Entry 5XSW (X-ray diffraction, 1.95 A resolution); this record covers chains A and B.

Chain A (and B):
Molecule: Chitinase
Source organism: Thermococcus chitonophagus
Notes: EC 3.2.1.14; chain B of this document is another copy of the same molecule, construct and numbering; everything in this record applies to it too
UniProtKB: A0A161KIT4 (A0A161KIT4_9EURY); numbering as in UniProt (aligned over 321-805)
Amino-acid sequence (486 residues; row label = number of the first residue in the row):
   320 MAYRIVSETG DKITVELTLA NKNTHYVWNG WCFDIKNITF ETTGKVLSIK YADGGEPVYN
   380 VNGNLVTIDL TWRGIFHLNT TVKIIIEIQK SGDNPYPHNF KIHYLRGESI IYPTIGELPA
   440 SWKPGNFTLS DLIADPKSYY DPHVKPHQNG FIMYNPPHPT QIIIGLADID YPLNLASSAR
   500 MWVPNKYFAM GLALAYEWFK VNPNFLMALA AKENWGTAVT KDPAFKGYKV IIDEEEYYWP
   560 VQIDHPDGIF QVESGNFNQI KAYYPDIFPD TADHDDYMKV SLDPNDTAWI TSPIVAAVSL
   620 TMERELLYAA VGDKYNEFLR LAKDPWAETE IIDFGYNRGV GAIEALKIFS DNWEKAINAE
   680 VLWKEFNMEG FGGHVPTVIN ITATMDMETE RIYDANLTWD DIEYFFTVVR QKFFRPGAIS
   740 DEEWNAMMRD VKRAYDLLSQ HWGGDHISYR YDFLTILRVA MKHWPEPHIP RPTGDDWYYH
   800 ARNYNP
Not modelled in the structure: 320
Construct notes: initiating methionine (320)

Interface between chain A and chain B:
Residue-residue contacts (45; chain A residue first):
  P565(A) - G660(B)
  P565(A) - E663(B)
  P565(A) - A664(B)
  D566(A) - G660(B)
  E572(A) - R657(B)
  E572(A) - G658(B)
  S573(A) - Q578(B)  hydrogen bond
  S573(A) - V659(B)
  S573(A) - H799(B)
  G574(A) - G574(B)
  G574(A) - Q578(B)
  N577(A) - N577(B)  hydrogen bond
  N577(A) - Q578(B)
  N577(A) - A581(B)
  N577(A) - D795(B)  hydrogen bond
  Q578(A) - S573(B)  hydrogen bond
  Q578(A) - G574(B)  hydrogen bond (side chain-backbone)
  Q578(A) - N577(B)
  K580(A) - D795(B)  salt bridge
  A581(A) - N577(B)
  D589(A) - Y798(B)
  T590(A) - Y798(B)
  D592(A) - Y798(B)
  D592(A) - H799(B)
  D592(A) - N802(B)
  D594(A) - E663(B)
  D594(A) - N802(B)
  R657(A) - E572(B)
  G658(A) - E572(B)
  V659(A) - S573(B)
  G660(A) - P565(B)
  G660(A) - D566(B)
  E663(A) - P565(B)
  E663(A) - D594(B)
  A664(A) - P565(B)
  F690(A) - F690(B)  hydrophobic
  D795(A) - N577(B)  hydrogen bond
  D795(A) - K580(B)  salt bridge
  Y798(A) - D589(B)
  Y798(A) - T590(B)
  Y798(A) - D592(B)
  H799(A) - S573(B)
  H799(A) - D592(B)
  N802(A) - D592(B)
  N802(A) - D594(B)
Interface residues without a listed pair, chain A (29 interface residues in all): H564, N575, Y582, A661, D794
Interface residues without a listed pair, chain B (29 interface residues in all): H564, N575, Y582, A661, D794

In short:
The chain A/chain B interface involves 29 residues from each chain; the contacts include 6 hydrogen bonds and
2 salt bridges. Among the polar pairs are K580(A)-D795(B), S573(A)-Q578(B) and N577(A)-N577(B).
Chain A and chain B are both Chitinase (Thermococcus chitonophagus); the structure, Crystal structure of an
archaeal chitinase in the substrate-complex form (P63), was determined by X-ray diffraction (same publication
as 5XSV and 5XSX).
